PDB entry 6UAN | electron microscopy, 3.90 A resolution | chains B and C of the 4 polymer chains in the assembly

== Chain B (and C) ==
Molecule: Serine/threonine-protein kinase B-raf
Organism: Homo sapiens
Notes: EC 2.7.11.1; chain C of this document is another copy of the same molecule, construct and numbering; everything in this record applies to it too
UniProt: P15056 (BRAF_HUMAN); residues 1-766 here = UniProt positions 1-766
Amino-acid sequence (768 residues; row label = number of the first residue in the row; numbers below 1 keep their minus sign (Ser-1 is residue -1)):
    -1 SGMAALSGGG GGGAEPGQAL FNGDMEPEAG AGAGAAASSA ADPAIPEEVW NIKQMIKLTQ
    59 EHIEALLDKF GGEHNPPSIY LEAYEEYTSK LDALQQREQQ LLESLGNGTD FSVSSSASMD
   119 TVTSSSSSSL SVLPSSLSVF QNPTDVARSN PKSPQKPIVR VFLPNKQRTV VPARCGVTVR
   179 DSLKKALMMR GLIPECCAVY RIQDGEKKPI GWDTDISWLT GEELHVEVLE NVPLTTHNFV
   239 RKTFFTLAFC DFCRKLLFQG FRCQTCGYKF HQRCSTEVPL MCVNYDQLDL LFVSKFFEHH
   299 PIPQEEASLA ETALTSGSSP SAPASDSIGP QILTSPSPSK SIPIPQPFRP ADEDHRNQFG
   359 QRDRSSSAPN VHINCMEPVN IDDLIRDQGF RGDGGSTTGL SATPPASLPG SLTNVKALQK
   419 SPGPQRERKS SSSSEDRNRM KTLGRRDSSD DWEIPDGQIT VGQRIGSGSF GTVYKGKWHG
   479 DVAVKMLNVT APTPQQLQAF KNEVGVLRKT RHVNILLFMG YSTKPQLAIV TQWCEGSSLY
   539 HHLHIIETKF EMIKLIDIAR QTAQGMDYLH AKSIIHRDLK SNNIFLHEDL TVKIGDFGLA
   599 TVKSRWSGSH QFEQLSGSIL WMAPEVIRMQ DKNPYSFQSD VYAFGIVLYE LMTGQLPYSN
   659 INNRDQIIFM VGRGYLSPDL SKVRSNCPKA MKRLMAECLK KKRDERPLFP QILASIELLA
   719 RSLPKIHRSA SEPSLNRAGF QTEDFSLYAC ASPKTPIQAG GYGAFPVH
Not modelled in the structure: -1 to 448, 601-621, 629-630, 657-674, 751-766 (chain C: -1 to 448, 734-766)
Differences from the reference sequence: expression tag (-1 to 0); engineered mutation Cys373 (Thr in P15056), Met374 (Ile in P15056)
Modified / non-standard residues: Ser729 (phosphoserine; SEP)
Swiss-Prot annotation at these positions:
  - zinc finger: Thr234 to Cys280 (Phorbol-ester/DAG-type)
  - active site: Asp576 (Proton acceptor)
  - binding site (Zn(2+)): His235, Cys248, Cys251, Cys261, Cys264, His269, Cys272, Cys280
  - binding site (ATP): Ile463 to Val471, Lys483
  - site (Breakpoint for translocation to form KIAA1549-BRAF fusion protein): Asp380, Asp381, Met438, Lys439
  - modified residue: Ala2 (N-acetylalanine), Ser151 (Phosphoserine), Ser333 (Phosphoserine), Ser365 (Phosphoserine), Thr396 (Phosphothreonine), Ser399 (Phosphoserine), Thr401 (Phosphothreonine), Ser446 (Phosphoserine), Ser447 (Phosphoserine), Arg671 (Omega-N-methylarginine), Ser729 (Phosphoserine), Ser750 (Phosphoserine), Thr753 (Phosphothreonine)
  - cross-link: Lys578 (Glycyl lysine isopeptide (Lys-Gly) (interchain with G-Cter in ubiquitin))
  - natural variant: Thr241 (T241M: In NS7; T241P: In CFC1 and LPRD3; T241R: In NS7), Thr244 (T244P: In CFC1), Leu245 (L245F: In CFC1), Ala246 (A246P: In CFC1), Gln257 (Q257R: In CFC1), Gln262 (Q262K: In CFC1), Glu275 (E275K: In CFC1), Arg462 (R462I: In CRC), Ile463 (I463S: In CRC), Gly464 (G464E: In CRC; G464V: In a colorectal cancer cell line), Gly466 (G466A: In melanoma; G466E: In melanoma; G466V: In LNCR), Ser467 (S467A: In CFC1), 19 further natural variant entries in UniProt
  - mutagenesis: Met53 (M53D: Reduces interaction with KSR1 and MAP2K1 and thus phosphorylation of MAP2K1), Lys88 (K88E: Reduces interaction with KSR1 and MAP2K1 and thus phosphorylation of MAP2K1), Lys483 (K483S: Reduces kinase activity with MAP2K1), Arg509 (R509H: Loss of MAP2K1-mediated-BRAF-KSR1 dimerization), Lys578 (K578R: Blocks EGF-induced ubiquitination and ERK activation), Ile666 (I666R: No effect on MAP2K1-mediated-BRAF-KSR1 dimerization, however loss of BRAF-mediated phosphorylation of MAP2K1), Arg671 (R671K: Increased kinase activity and stability in response to EGF treatment)
Reported in the primary citation:
  - post-translational modification sites: Ser729
  - self-association interface (contacts with another copy of this molecule): Arg509

== Chain B / chain C interface ==
Contacting residue pairs (69; chain B residue first):
  Trp450(B) with Arg506(C); Lys507(C); Arg509(C); Lys570(C)
  Trp476(B) with Tyr566(C), hydrophobic
  His477(B) with His510(C), hydrogen bond (backbone-side chain); Gln562(C), hydrogen bond (backbone-side chain); Asp565(C), salt bridge; Tyr566(C); Ala569(C)
  Gly478(B) with Gln562(C)
  Arg506(B) with Trp450(C); Arg509(C)
  Lys507(B) with Asp449(C), hydrogen bond (side chain-backbone); Trp450(C), hydrogen bond (backbone-side chain)
  Thr508(B) with Arg509(C), hydrogen bond (backbone-side chain)
  Arg509(B) with Trp450(C); Leu505(C), hydrogen bond (side chain-backbone); Thr508(C), hydrogen bond (side chain-backbone); Arg509(C); Phe516(C), hydrogen bond (side chain-backbone); Met517(C)
  His510(B) with His477(C), hydrogen bond (side chain-backbone); Leu515(C); Met517(C)
  Val511(B) with Gln530(C)
  Leu515(B) with Arg509(C); His510(C); Val511(C); Leu515(C), hydrophobic
  Phe516(B) with Arg509(C), hydrogen bond (backbone-side chain)
  Met517(B) with Arg509(C); His510(C); Tyr566(C)
  Gln530(B) with Val511(C)
  Gln562(B) with His477(C); Gly478(C)
  Asp565(B) with His477(C), salt bridge
  Tyr566(B) with Trp476(C), hydrophobic; His477(C); Met517(C)
  Ala569(B) with His477(C)
  Lys570(B) with Trp450(C)
  Glu586(B) with Leu588(C)
  Leu588(B) with Glu586(C)
  Phe738(B) with Ile543(C), hydrophobic
  Glu741(B) with Ile463(C)
  Phe743(B) with Ile463(C), hydrophobic; Val471(C), hydrophobic
  Ser744(B) with Asn580(C); Asn581(C), hydrogen bond (backbone-side chain)
  Leu745(B) with Leu514(C), hydrophobic; Phe583(C), hydrophobic; Gly593(C); Asp594(C), hydrogen bond (backbone-backbone)
  Tyr746(B) with Lys483(C); Thr529(C); Gln530(C), hydrogen bond (side chain-backbone); Trp531(C); Cys532(C), hydrogen bond (side chain-backbone)
  Ala747(B) with Gly469(C); Asn581(C); Asp594(C)
  Cys748(B) with Ser467(C); Lys578(C)
  Ala749(B) with Lys578(C)
  Ser750(B) with Ser467(C); Ser614(C); Gly615(C), hydrogen bond (backbone-backbone)
Other interface residues (no listed pair), chain B (36 interface residues in all): Lys475, Leu505, His585, Ala736, Asp742
Other interface residues (no listed pair), chain C (44 interface residues in all): Gly464, Ala481, Glu715
The authors on this interface:
  - interface residues, chain B: Arg509(B), Asp742(B), Tyr746(B)
  - interface residues, chain C: Lys483(C), Arg509(C)

== Overview ==
36 residues of chain B and 44 residues of chain C are in contact, with 15 hydrogen bonds and 2 salt bridges.
Polar contacts include His477(B)-Asp565(C), His477(B)-His510(C) and His477(B)-Gln562(C). From the paper:
interface residues Arg509(B), Asp742(B) and Lys483(C) among others; a modification site at Ser729(B).
Both chains are Serine/threonine-protein kinase B-raf (Homo sapiens). Entry 6UAN (B-Raf:14-3-3 complex) was
determined by electron microscopy.
